PDB entry 7TRY | electron microscopy, 3.70 A resolution | chains P and A of the 6 polymer chains in the assembly

Chain P:
Name: Corticotropin-releasing factor receptor 2
Organism: Homo sapiens
UniProtKB: Q13324 (CRFR2_HUMAN); residues 2-388 carry their UniProt numbers (387 of 560 residues fall inside the UniProt entry; the rest is not from it)
Amino-acid sequence (560 residues; numbered 2 to 561; the number before each row is that of its first residue):
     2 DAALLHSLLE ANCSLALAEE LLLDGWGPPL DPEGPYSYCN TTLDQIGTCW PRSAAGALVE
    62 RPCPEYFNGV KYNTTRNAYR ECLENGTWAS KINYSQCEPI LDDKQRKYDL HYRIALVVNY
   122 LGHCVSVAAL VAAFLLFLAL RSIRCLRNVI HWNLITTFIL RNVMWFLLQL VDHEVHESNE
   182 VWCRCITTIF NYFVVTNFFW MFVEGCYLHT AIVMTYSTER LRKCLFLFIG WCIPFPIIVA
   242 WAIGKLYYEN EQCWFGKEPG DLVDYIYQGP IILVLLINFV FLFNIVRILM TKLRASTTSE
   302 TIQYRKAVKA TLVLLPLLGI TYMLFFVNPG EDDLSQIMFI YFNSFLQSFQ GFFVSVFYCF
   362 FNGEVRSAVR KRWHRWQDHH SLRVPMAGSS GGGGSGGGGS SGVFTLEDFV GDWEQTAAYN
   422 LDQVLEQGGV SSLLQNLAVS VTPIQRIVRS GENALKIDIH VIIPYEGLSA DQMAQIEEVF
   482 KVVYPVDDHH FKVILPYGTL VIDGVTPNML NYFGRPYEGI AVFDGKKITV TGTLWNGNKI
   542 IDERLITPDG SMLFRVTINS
Disordered / not traced: 2-40, 54-60, 85-87, 103-105, 261-262, 329-331, 384-561
Cystine bridges: Cys64-Cys98, Cys184-Cys254
Swiss-Prot annotation at these positions:
  - glycosylation (N-linked (GlcNAc...) asparagine): Asn13, Asn41, Asn74, Asn86, Asn94
What the authors report for this chain:
  - mutagenesis - R148A, H152A, E205A, L209A, T216A, R223A, K258A, K293A, L294A, S297A, K307A, L315A: decreased signaling with Guanine nucleotide-binding protein subunit alpha-11 (chain A)
  - mutagenesis - Y217A, I289A, V314A, Y359A: abolished signaling with Guanine nucleotide-binding protein subunit alpha-11 (chain A)
  - mutagenesis - E220A, K258A: unchanged signaling in response to Gs
  - mutagenesis - V214A, S218A, R221A, L222A, V314A, Y359A: decreased signaling in response to Gs
  - mutagenesis - R148A, H152A, E205A, L209A, Y217A, E220A, L290A, K293A, L294A, K307A, L315A: decreased signaling
  - mutagenesis - S297A: abolished signaling

Chain A:
Name: Guanine nucleotide-binding protein subunit alpha-11
Organism: Homo sapiens
UniProtKB: P29992 (GNA11_HUMAN); numbering as in UniProt (aligned over 25-359)
Amino-acid sequence (353 residues; each row starts with the number of its first residue):
     7 MGCTLSAEDK AAVERSKMIE KQLRRDKRDA RRELKLLLLG TGESGKSTFI KQMRIIHGAG
    67 YSEEDKRGFT KLVYQNIFTA MQAMIRAMET LKILYKYEQN KANALLIREV DVEKVTTFEH
   127 QYVSAIKTLW EDPGIQECYD RRREYQLSDS AKYYLTDVDR IATLGYLPTQ QDVLRVRVPT
   187 TGIIEYPFDL ENIIFRMVDV GAQRSERRKW IHCFENVTSI MFLVALSEYD QVLVESDNEN
   247 RMEESKALFR TIITYPWFQN SSVILFLNKK DLLEDKILYS HLVDYFPEFD GPQRDAQAAR
   307 EFILKMFVDL NPDSDKIIYS HFTCSTDTEN IRFVFAAVKD TILQLNLKEY NLV
Disordered / not traced: 7-11, 62-187
Construct notes: expression tag (7-24); conflict Ala208 (Gly in P29992), Ser331 (Ala in P29992)
Swiss-Prot annotation at these positions:
  - region: Lys41 to Thr54 (G1 motif), Asp178 to Thr186 (G2 motif), Phe201 to Gly207, Gln209, Arg210 (G3 motif), Ile270 to Asp277 (G4 motif), Thr329, Cys330, Thr332 to Thr334 (G5 motif)
  - binding site (GTP): Gly46 to Ser53, Leu180 to Arg183, Asn274 to Asp277
  - binding site (Mg(2+)): Ser53, Thr186
  - modified residue: Gln209 (Deamidated glutamine)
  - natural variant: Arg60 (R60C: In HYPOC2), Leu135 (L135Q: In HHC2), Arg181 (R181Q: In HYPOC2), Ile200 (deletion: In HHC2), Ser211 (S211W: In HYPOC2), Phe341 (F341L: In HYPOC2)

Interface between chain P and chain A:
Residue-residue contacts - 10 pairs, chain P then chain A:
  Arg148(P) - Tyr356(A)
  Tyr208(P) - Tyr356(A)
  Leu209(P) - Tyr356(A)  hydrophobic
  Ala212(P) - Leu349(A)
  Ala212(P) - Asn352(A)
  Ala212(P) - Tyr356(A)
  Ile213(P) - Leu349(A)
  Ile213(P) - Leu353(A)  hydrophobic
  Ala311(P) - Leu358(A)
  Phe362(P) - Asn357(A)  hydrogen bond (backbone-side chain)
Other interface residues (no listed pair), chain P (14 interface residues in all): Thr216, Glu220, Lys293, Lys307, Phe358, Tyr359, Asn363
Other interface residues (no listed pair), chain A (9 interface residues in all): Arg37, Ile348, Glu355
From the paper, about this interface:
  - pairs named by the authors: Arg148(P)-Glu355(A), Glu220(P)-Arg37(A), Phe362(P)-Asn357(A) (hydrogen bond)
  - interface residues, chain P: Thr216(P), Glu220(P)
  - interface residues, chain A: Leu349(A), Tyr356(A)

In short:
The interface between chain P and chain A involves 14 residues on one side and 9 on the other; the contacts
include 1 hydrogen bond. Its one hydrogen-bonded contact is Phe362(P)-Asn357(A). The authors report contacts
between Arg148(P) and Glu355(A) and Glu220(P) and Arg37(A); a hydrogen bond between Phe362(P) and Asn357(A).
The paper reports that R148A, H152A and E205A of chain P, among others, reduce signaling with Guanine
nucleotide-binding protein subunit alpha-11 (chain A); interface residues Thr216(P), Glu220(P) and Leu349(A)
among others; 22 substitutions were tested in all.
Chain P is Corticotropin-releasing factor receptor 2 and chain A is Guanine nucleotide-binding protein subunit
alpha-11, both from Homo sapiens; the structure, Cryo-EM structure of corticotropin releasing factor receptor
2 bound to Urocortin 1 and coupled with heterotrimeric ..., was determined by electron microscopy, deposited
together with 7TS0.
